6KRM - chains C and D of the 10 polymer chains in the assembly; structure by X-ray diffraction, 1.80 A resolution.

# Chain C (and D)
Protein: Peroxiredoxin
From: Aeropyrum pernix K1
Notes: EC 1.11.1.15; chain D of this document is another copy of the same molecule, construct and numbering; everything in this record applies to it too
UniProtKB: Q9Y9L0 (TDXH_AERPE); numbering as in UniProt (aligned over 2-250)
Sequence (250 residues; row label = number of the first residue in the row):
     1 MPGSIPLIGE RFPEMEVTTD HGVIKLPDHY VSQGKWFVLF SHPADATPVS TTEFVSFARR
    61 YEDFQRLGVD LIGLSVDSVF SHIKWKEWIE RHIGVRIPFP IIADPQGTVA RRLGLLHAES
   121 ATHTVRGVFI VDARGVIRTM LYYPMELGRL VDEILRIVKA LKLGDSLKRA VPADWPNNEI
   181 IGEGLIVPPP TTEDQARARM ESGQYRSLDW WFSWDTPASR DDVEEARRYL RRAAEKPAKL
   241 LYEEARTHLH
Unresolved in the structure: 1, 246-250
Construct notes: initiating methionine (1); engineered mutation Ala46 (Phe in Q9Y9L0), Ser50 (Cys in Q9Y9L0), Ser207 (Cys in Q9Y9L0), Ser213 (Cys in Q9Y9L0)
UniProt features mapped onto this chain:
  - binding site (substrate): Arg126

# Chain C / chain D interface
Contacting residue pairs (183; chain C residue first):
  Pro2(C) - Ser4(D)
  Pro2(C) - Ile5(D)
  Pro2(C) - Pro6(D)
  Pro2(C) - Leu7(D)
  Pro2(C) - Glu10(D)
  Gly3(C) - Gly3(D)
  Gly3(C) - Ser4(D)
  Gly3(C) - Ile5(D)  hydrogen bond (backbone-backbone)
  Gly3(C) - Leu7(D)
  Ser4(C) - Pro2(D)
  Ser4(C) - Gly3(D)
  Ile5(C) - Pro2(D)
  Ile5(C) - Gly3(D)  hydrogen bond (backbone-backbone)
  Ile5(C) - Ile5(D)  hydrophobic
  Leu7(C) - Pro2(D)
  Leu7(C) - Gly3(D)
  Leu7(C) - Leu116(D)
  Leu7(C) - His117(D)
  Ile8(C) - His117(D)  hydrogen bond (backbone-side chain)
  Ile8(C) - Ala118(D)  hydrogen bond (backbone-backbone)
  Ile8(C) - Glu119(D)  hydrogen bond (backbone-backbone)
  Ile8(C) - Tyr142(D)
  Ile8(C) - Tyr143(D)
  Ile8(C) - Pro144(D)
  Gly9(C) - Ala118(D)
  Glu10(C) - Pro2(D)
  Glu10(C) - Ala118(D)
  Ala46(C) - Trp211(D)
  Thr47(C) - Trp211(D)
  Pro48(C) - Ile186(D)  hydrophobic
  Pro48(C) - Pro189(D)
  Pro48(C) - Trp211(D)
  Pro48(C) - Phe212(D)  hydrophobic
  Val49(C) - Ala170(D)  hydrophobic
  Val49(C) - Val171(D)
  Val49(C) - Ile186(D)
  Thr51(C) - Trp211(D)
  Thr51(C) - Phe212(D)
  Thr52(C) - Pro172(D)
  Thr52(C) - Ala173(D)  hydrogen bond (side chain-backbone)
  Thr52(C) - Asn178(D)
  Thr52(C) - Ile180(D)
  Thr52(C) - Phe212(D)
  Glu53(C) - Ala173(D)
  Val55(C) - Ile180(D)  hydrophobic
  Ser56(C) - Asp174(D)  hydrogen bond
  Ser56(C) - Glu179(D)
  Arg60(C) - Glu179(D)  salt bridge
  Trp85(C) - Trp211(D)
  Trp88(C) - Leu208(D)
  Trp88(C) - Asp209(D)  hydrogen bond
  Trp88(C) - Trp211(D)
  Ile93(C) - Ile180(D)  hydrophobic
  His117(C) - Leu7(D)
  His117(C) - Ile8(D)  hydrogen bond (side chain-backbone)
  His117(C) - Met140(D)
  Ala118(C) - Ile8(D)  hydrogen bond (backbone-backbone)
  Ala118(C) - Gly9(D)
  Ala118(C) - Glu10(D)
  Glu119(C) - Ile8(D)  hydrogen bond (backbone-backbone)
  Arg138(C) - Pro144(D)
  Arg138(C) - Glu146(D)  salt bridge
  Thr139(C) - Tyr142(D)
  Thr139(C) - Pro144(D)
  Met140(C) - His117(D)
  Met140(C) - Leu141(D)
  Met140(C) - Tyr142(D)  hydrogen bond (backbone-backbone)
  Leu141(C) - Met140(D)
  Leu141(C) - Tyr143(D)  hydrophobic
  Tyr142(C) - Ile8(D)
  Tyr142(C) - Thr139(D)
  Tyr142(C) - Met140(D)  hydrogen bond (backbone-backbone)
  Tyr142(C) - Tyr142(D)  hydrophobic
  Tyr143(C) - Ile8(D)
  Tyr143(C) - Leu141(D)  hydrophobic
  Tyr143(C) - Glu153(D)  hydrogen bond
  Tyr143(C) - Ile157(D)
  Pro144(C) - Ile8(D)
  Pro144(C) - Arg138(D)
  Pro144(C) - Thr139(D)
  Glu146(C) - Arg138(D)  salt bridge
  Glu146(C) - Leu161(D)
  Glu146(C) - Ala170(D)
  Glu146(C) - Val171(D)  hydrogen bond (backbone-backbone)
  Leu147(C) - Ile157(D)  hydrophobic
  Leu147(C) - Ala160(D)  hydrophobic
  Leu147(C) - Leu161(D)  hydrophobic
  Leu147(C) - Val171(D)
  Gly148(C) - Arg156(D)  hydrogen bond (backbone-side chain)
  Gly148(C) - Val171(D)  hydrogen bond (backbone-backbone)
  Gly148(C) - Ala173(D)
  Arg149(C) - Ala173(D)
  Arg149(C) - Asp174(D)  hydrogen bond (backbone-backbone)
  Leu150(C) - Glu153(D)
  Leu150(C) - Arg156(D)
  Leu150(C) - Asp174(D)
  Leu150(C) - Leu230(D)  hydrophobic
  Val151(C) - Asp174(D)  hydrogen bond (backbone-side chain)
  Glu153(C) - Tyr143(D)  hydrogen bond
  Glu153(C) - Leu150(D)
  Arg156(C) - Gly148(D)  hydrogen bond (side chain-backbone)
  Arg156(C) - Arg149(D)
  Arg156(C) - Leu150(D)
  Ile157(C) - Tyr143(D)
  Ile157(C) - Leu147(D)  hydrophobic
  Ala160(C) - Leu147(D)  hydrophobic
  Leu161(C) - Leu147(D)  hydrophobic
  Ala170(C) - Val49(D)  hydrophobic
  Ala170(C) - Glu146(D)
  Val171(C) - Val49(D)
  Val171(C) - Glu146(D)  hydrogen bond (backbone-backbone)
  Val171(C) - Leu147(D)  hydrophobic
  Val171(C) - Gly148(D)  hydrogen bond (backbone-backbone)
  Pro172(C) - Thr52(D)
  Ala173(C) - Thr52(D)  hydrogen bond (backbone-side chain)
  Ala173(C) - Glu53(D)
  Ala173(C) - Arg149(D)
  Asp174(C) - Ser56(D)  hydrogen bond
  Asp174(C) - Arg60(D)  salt bridge
  Asp174(C) - Arg149(D)  hydrogen bond (backbone-backbone)
  Asp174(C) - Leu150(D)
  Asp174(C) - Val151(D)  hydrogen bond (side chain-backbone)
  Asn177(C) - Ala233(D)  hydrogen bond (side chain-backbone)
  Asn177(C) - Ala234(D)  hydrogen bond (side chain-backbone)
  Asn177(C) - Glu235(D)  hydrogen bond (side chain-backbone)
  Asn177(C) - Lys236(D)
  Asn177(C) - Pro237(D)
  Asn178(C) - Thr52(D)
  Asn178(C) - Pro237(D)
  Asn178(C) - Leu240(D)
  Glu179(C) - Ser56(D)
  Glu179(C) - Arg60(D)  salt bridge
  Glu179(C) - Lys239(D)
  Glu179(C) - Leu240(D)
  Glu179(C) - Leu241(D)  hydrogen bond (backbone-backbone)
  Ile180(C) - Val55(D)  hydrophobic
  Ile180(C) - Leu240(D)
  Ile180(C) - Leu241(D)
  Ile180(C) - Tyr242(D)  hydrogen bond (backbone-backbone)
  Ile181(C) - Leu240(D)
  Gly182(C) - Leu240(D)
  Ile186(C) - Pro48(D)  hydrophobic
  Ile186(C) - Val49(D)  hydrophobic
  Pro189(C) - Pro48(D)
  Arg206(C) - Tyr242(D)
  Leu208(C) - Trp88(D)
  Leu208(C) - His92(D)
  Leu208(C) - Ile93(D)  hydrophobic
  Asp209(C) - Trp88(D)  hydrogen bond
  Trp211(C) - Ala46(D)
  Trp211(C) - Thr47(D)
  Trp211(C) - Pro48(D)
  Trp211(C) - Thr51(D)
  Trp211(C) - Trp85(D)
  Trp211(C) - Trp88(D)
  Phe212(C) - Pro48(D)  hydrophobic
  Phe212(C) - Thr51(D)
  Phe212(C) - Thr52(D)
  Trp214(C) - Tyr242(D)  hydrophobic
  Arg227(C) - Lys236(D)
  Leu230(C) - Ala233(D)
  Leu230(C) - Ala234(D)
  Arg231(C) - Ala234(D)
  Ala233(C) - Asn177(D)  hydrogen bond (backbone-side chain)
  Ala233(C) - Leu230(D)
  Ala234(C) - Asn177(D)  hydrogen bond (backbone-side chain)
  Ala234(C) - Arg227(D)
  Ala234(C) - Leu230(D)
  Ala234(C) - Arg231(D)
  Glu235(C) - Asn177(D)
  Lys236(C) - Asn177(D)
  Lys236(C) - Glu183(D)  salt bridge
  Lys236(C) - Arg227(D)
  Pro237(C) - Asn177(D)
  Pro237(C) - Asn178(D)
  Leu240(C) - Asn178(D)
  Leu240(C) - Glu179(D)
  Leu240(C) - Ile180(D)
  Leu240(C) - Gly182(D)
  Leu241(C) - Glu179(D)  hydrogen bond (backbone-backbone)
  Leu241(C) - Ile180(D)
  Tyr242(C) - Ile180(D)  hydrogen bond (backbone-backbone)
  Tyr242(C) - Trp214(D)  hydrophobic
Also at the interface, not in a pair above, chain C (81 interface residues in all): Pro6, Arg59, His92, Arg112, Leu116, Val125, Asp152, Val187, Lys239
Also at the interface, not in a pair above, chain D (82 interface residues in all): Arg59, Arg112, Val125, Asp152, Pro176, Ile181, Val187

# Summary
Chain C and chain D form an interface of 81 and 82 residues respectively; the contacts include 37 hydrogen
bonds and 6 salt bridges. Among the polar pairs are Arg60(C)-Glu179(D), Arg138(C)-Glu146(D) and
Asp174(C)-Arg60(D). UniProt lists substrate-binding residue Arg126(C) on chain C.
Both chains are Peroxiredoxin (Aeropyrum pernix K1). Entry 6KRM (Peroxiredoxin from Aeropyrum pernix K1
(ApPrx) 0Cys F46A mutant) was determined by X-ray diffraction, deposited together with 6KRK, 6KRP, 6KRQ, 6KRR
and 6KRS.
